4EKY - chain A; structure by X-ray diffraction, 2.45 A resolution.

# Chain A
Molecule: Glycogen phosphorylase, muscle form
From: Oryctolagus cuniculus
Notes: EC 2.4.1.1
UniProtKB: P00489 (PYGM_RABIT); residues 12-836 here correspond to UniProt positions 13-837 (UniProt number = residue number + 1)
Sequence (825 residues; numbered 12 to 836; the number before each row is that of its first residue):
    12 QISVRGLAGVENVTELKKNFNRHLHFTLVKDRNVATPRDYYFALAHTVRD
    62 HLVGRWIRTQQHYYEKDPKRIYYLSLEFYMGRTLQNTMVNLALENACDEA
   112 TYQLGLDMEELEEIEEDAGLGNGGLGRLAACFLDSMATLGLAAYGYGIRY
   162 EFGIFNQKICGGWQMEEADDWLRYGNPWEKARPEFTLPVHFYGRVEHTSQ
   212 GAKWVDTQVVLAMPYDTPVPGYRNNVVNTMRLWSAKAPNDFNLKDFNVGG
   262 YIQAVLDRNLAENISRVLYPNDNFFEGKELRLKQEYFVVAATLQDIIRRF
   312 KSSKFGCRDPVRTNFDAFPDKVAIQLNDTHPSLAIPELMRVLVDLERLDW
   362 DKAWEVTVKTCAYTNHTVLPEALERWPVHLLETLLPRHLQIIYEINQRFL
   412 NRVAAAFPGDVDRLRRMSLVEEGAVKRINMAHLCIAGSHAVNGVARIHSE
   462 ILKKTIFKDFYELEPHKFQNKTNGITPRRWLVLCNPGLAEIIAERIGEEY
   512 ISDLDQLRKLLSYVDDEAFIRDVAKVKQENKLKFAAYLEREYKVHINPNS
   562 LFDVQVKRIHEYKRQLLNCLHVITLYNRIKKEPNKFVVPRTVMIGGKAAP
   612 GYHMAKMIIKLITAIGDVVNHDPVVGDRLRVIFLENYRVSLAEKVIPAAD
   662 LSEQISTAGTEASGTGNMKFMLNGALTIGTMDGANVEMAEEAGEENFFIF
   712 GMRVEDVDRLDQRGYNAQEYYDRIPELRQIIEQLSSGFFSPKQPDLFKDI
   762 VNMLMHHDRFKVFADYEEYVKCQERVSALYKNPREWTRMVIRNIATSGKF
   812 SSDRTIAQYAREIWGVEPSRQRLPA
Not modelled in the structure: 255-260, 315-323
Modified residues: Lys680 ((2S)-2-amino-6-[[3-hydroxy-2-methyl-5-(phosphonooxymethyl)pyridin-4-yl]methylideneamino]hexanoic acid; LLP)
Residues lining bound ligands: D1J (1-(beta-D-glucopyranosyl)-5-(pent-1-yn-1-yl)pyrimidine-2,4(1H,3H)-dione): Gly134, Gly135, Leu136, Leu139, Asp283, Asn284, Asp339, Thr340, His341, His377, Thr378, Ala383, Glu385, Val455, Asn484, Tyr573, Glu672, Ala673, Ser674, Gly675, Thr676
Swiss-Prot annotation at these positions:
  - binding site (AMP): Asp42, Tyr75, Arg309 to Cys318
  - site: Cys108 (Involved in the association of subunits), Cys142 (Involved in the association of subunits), Tyr155 (Can be labeled by an AMP analog)
  - modified residue: Ser14 (Phosphoserine), Tyr203 (Phosphotyrosine), Tyr226 (Phosphotyrosine), Ser429 (Phosphoserine), Tyr472 (Phosphotyrosine), Ser513 (Phosphoserine), Lys680 (N6-(pyridoxal phosphate)lysine), Ser746 (Phosphoserine), Ser747 (Phosphoserine)

# In short
Chain A binds compound D1J. Curated annotation (UniProt) lists 12 AMP-binding residues.
Chain A is Glycogen phosphorylase, muscle form (Oryctolagus cuniculus); the structure, Crystal structure of
GPb in complex with DK15, was determined by X-ray diffraction, deposited together with 4EJ2, 4EKE, 4EL0 and
4EL5.
